PDB entry 3EU1 | X-ray diffraction, 3.00 A resolution | chains A and B of the 4 polymer chains in the assembly

== Chain A ==
Molecule: Hemoglobin subunit alpha-1/2
Source organism: Capra hircus
UniProt: P68238 (HBA_CAPHI); residues 1-141 here correspond to UniProt positions 2-142 (UniProt number = residue number + 1)
Chain sequence (141 residues; numbered 1 to 141; the number before each row is that of its first residue):
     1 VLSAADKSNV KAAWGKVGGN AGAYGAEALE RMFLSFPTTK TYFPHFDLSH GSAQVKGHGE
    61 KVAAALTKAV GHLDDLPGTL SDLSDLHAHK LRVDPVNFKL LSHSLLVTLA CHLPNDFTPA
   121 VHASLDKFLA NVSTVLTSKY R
Residues lining bound ligands: heme (HEM): M32, T39, Y42, F43, H45, F46, H58, K61, V62, A65, L66, L83, L86, H87, L91, V93, N97, F98, L101, V132, L136

== Chain B ==
Molecule: Hemoglobin subunit beta-A
Source organism: Capra hircus
UniProt: P02077 (HBBA_CAPHI); residues 2-146 here correspond to UniProt positions 1-145 (UniProt number = residue number - 1)
Chain sequence (145 residues; each row starts with the number of its first residue):
     2 MLTAEEKAAV TGFWGKVKVD EVGAEALGRL LVVYPWTQRF FEHFGDLSSA DAVMNNAKVK
    62 AHGKKVLDSF SNGMKHLDDL KGTFAQLSEL HCDKLHVDPE NFKLLGNVLV VVLARHHGSE
   122 FTPLLQAEFQ KVVAGVANAL AHRYH
Metal / ion sites: heme Fe near H92 (its only coordinating residue here)
Residues lining bound ligands: heme (HEM): L31, T38, F41, F42, H44, F45, H63, K66, V67, S70, F71, L88, L91, H92, L96, V98, N102, F103, L106, L141
UniProt features mapped onto this chain:
  - binding site (heme b): H63, H92

== How chain A and chain B interact ==
Pairs across the interface (31):
  R31(A) with F122(B); T123(B), hydrogen bond (side chain-backbone); P124(B); Q127(B)
  L34(A) with A128(B)
  S35(A) with Q127(B); A128(B); Q131(B)
  F36(A) with Q131(B)
  H103(A) with N108(B), hydrogen bond; V111(B); V112(B)
  V107(A) with V111(B), hydrophobic; V112(B), hydrophobic; Q127(B)
  A110(A) with A115(B); R116(B)
  C111(A) with A115(B), hydrogen bond (backbone-backbone); G119(B)
  P114(A) with R116(B)
  F117(A) with R30(B), hydrogen bond (backbone-side chain); V112(B), hydrophobic; R116(B)
  T118(A) with R30(B)
  P119(A) with R30(B); V33(B), hydrophobic; M55(B), hydrophobic
  H122(A) with R30(B); V34(B)
  A123(A) with V33(B), hydrophobic
  D126(A) with Y35(B), hydrogen bond
Also at the interface, not in a pair above, chain A (16 interface residues in all): E30
Also at the interface, not in a pair above, chain B (20 interface residues in all): A51, V109, S120

== Overview ==
16 residues of chain A and 20 residues of chain B are in contact; the contacts include 5 hydrogen bonds. Polar
contacts include R31(A)-T123(B), H103(A)-N108(B) and F117(A)-R30(B). Chain A binds heme. Bound to chain B:
heme.
Chain A is Hemoglobin subunit alpha-1/2 and chain B is Hemoglobin subunit beta-A, both from Capra hircus; the
structure, Crystal Structure determination of goat hemoglobin (Capra hircus) at 3 angstrom resolution, was
determined by X-ray diffraction.
